5HID - chains A and B; structure by X-ray diffraction, 2.50 A resolution.

Chain A (and B):
Protein: Serine/threonine-protein kinase B-raf
Organism: Homo sapiens
Notes: EC 2.7.11.1; chain B of this document is another copy of the same molecule, construct and numbering; everything in this record applies to it too
UniProtKB: P15056 (BRAF_HUMAN); numbering as in UniProt; present here: 444-485, 491-723
Amino-acid sequence (283 residues; row label = number of the first residue in the row; note: 5 numbers in that range are skipped by the numbering (no residue carries them; nothing is unmodelled there)):
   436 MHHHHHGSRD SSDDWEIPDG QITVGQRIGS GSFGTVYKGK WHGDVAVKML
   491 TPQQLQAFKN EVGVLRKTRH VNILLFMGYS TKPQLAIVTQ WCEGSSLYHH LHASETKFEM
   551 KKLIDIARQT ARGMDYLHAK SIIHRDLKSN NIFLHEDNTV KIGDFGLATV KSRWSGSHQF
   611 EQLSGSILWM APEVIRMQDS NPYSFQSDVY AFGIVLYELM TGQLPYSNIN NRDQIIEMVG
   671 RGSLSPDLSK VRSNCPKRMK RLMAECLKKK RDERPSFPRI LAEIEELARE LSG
Disordered / not traced: 436-448, 599-610, 723 (chain B: 436-448, 723)
Differences from the reference sequence: initiating methionine (436); expression tag (437-443); engineered mutation A543 (Ile in P15056), S544 (Ile in P15056), K551 (Ile in P15056), R562 (Gln in P15056), N588 (Leu in P15056), S630 (Lys in P15056), E667 (Phe in P15056), S673 (Tyr in P15056), R688 (Ala in P15056), S706 (Leu in P15056), R709 (Gln in P15056), E713 (Ser in P15056), E716 (Leu in P15056), E720 (Ser in P15056), S722 (Pro in P15056), G723 (Lys in P15056)
Residues lining bound ligands: B1E (3-(2-cyanopropan-2-yl)-N-{4-methyl-3-[(3-methyl-4-oxo-3,4-dihydroquinazolin-6-yl)amino]phenyl}benzamide): I463, V471, A481, V482, K483, E501, V504, L505, I513, L514, I527, T529, Q530, W531, C532, L567, I572, H574, F583, I592, G593, D594, F595
UniProt features mapped onto this chain:
  - active site: D576 (Proton acceptor)
  - binding site (ATP): I463 to V471, K483
  - modified residue: S446 (Phosphoserine), S447 (Phosphoserine), R671 (Omega-N-methylarginine)
  - cross-link: K578 (Glycyl lysine isopeptide (Lys-Gly) (interchain with G-Cter in ubiquitin))
  - natural variant: R462 (R462I: In CRC), I463 (I463S: In CRC), G464 (G464E: In CRC; G464V: In a colorectal cancer cell line), G466 (G466A: In melanoma; G466E: In melanoma; G466V: In LNCR), S467 (S467A: In CFC1), F468 (F468S: In CFC1), G469 (G469A: In NHL; G469E: In CFC1 and colon cancer; G469R: In NHL; G469V: In a colorectal adenocarcinoma sample), L485 (L485F: In CFC1), K499 (K499E: In CFC1; K499N: In CFC1), E501 (E501G: In CFC1; E501K: In CFC1), L525 (L525P: In CFC1), W531 (W531C: In NS7), 12 further natural variant entries in UniProt
  - mutagenesis: K483 (K483S: Reduces kinase activity with MAP2K1), R509 (R509H: Loss of MAP2K1-mediated-BRAF-KSR1 dimerization), K578 (K578R: Blocks EGF-induced ubiquitination and ERK activation), I666 (I666R: No effect on MAP2K1-mediated-BRAF-KSR1 dimerization, however loss of BRAF-mediated phosphorylation of MAP2K1), R671 (R671K: Increased kinase activity and stability in response to EGF treatment)

Interface between chain A and chain B:
Contacting residue pairs - 58 pairs, chain A then chain B:
  D449(A) - K570(B)  hydrogen bond (backbone-side chain)
  W450(A) - R506(B)
  W450(A) - K507(B)
  W450(A) - T508(B)
  W450(A) - R509(B)
  W450(A) - Y566(B)
  W450(A) - K570(B)
  K475(A) - R562(B)
  K475(A) - E715(B)  salt bridge
  K475(A) - R719(B)
  H477(A) - H510(B)  hydrogen bond (backbone-side chain)
  H477(A) - R562(B)
  H477(A) - D565(B)  salt bridge
  H477(A) - Y566(B)
  H477(A) - A569(B)
  G478(A) - R562(B)
  G478(A) - E715(B)
  D479(A) - R562(B)  salt bridge
  L505(A) - R509(B)
  R506(A) - W450(B)
  R506(A) - R509(B)  hydrogen bond (backbone-side chain)
  K507(A) - W450(B)
  T508(A) - W450(B)
  T508(A) - R509(B)  hydrogen bond (backbone-side chain)
  R509(A) - W450(B)
  R509(A) - L505(B)
  R509(A) - R506(B)  hydrogen bond (side chain-backbone)
  R509(A) - T508(B)  hydrogen bond (side chain-backbone)
  R509(A) - R509(B)
  R509(A) - L515(B)
  R509(A) - F516(B)  hydrogen bond (side chain-backbone)
  R509(A) - M517(B)
  H510(A) - H477(B)  hydrogen bond (side chain-backbone)
  H510(A) - L515(B)
  H510(A) - M517(B)
  V511(A) - L515(B)
  L515(A) - R509(B)
  L515(A) - H510(B)
  L515(A) - V511(B)
  L515(A) - L515(B)  hydrophobic
  F516(A) - R509(B)  hydrogen bond (backbone-side chain)
  M517(A) - R509(B)
  M517(A) - H510(B)
  R562(A) - K475(B)
  R562(A) - H477(B)
  R562(A) - G478(B)
  R562(A) - D479(B)  salt bridge
  D565(A) - H477(B)  salt bridge
  Y566(A) - W450(B)
  Y566(A) - H477(B)
  A569(A) - H477(B)
  K570(A) - D449(B)  hydrogen bond (side chain-backbone)
  K570(A) - W450(B)
  E586(A) - T589(B)  hydrogen bond
  T589(A) - E586(B)  hydrogen bond
  E715(A) - K475(B)  salt bridge
  E715(A) - G478(B)
  R719(A) - K475(B)
Interface residues without a listed pair, chain A (28 interface residues in all): W476, Q530, L711
Interface residues without a listed pair, chain B (28 interface residues in all): W476, Q530, L711

In short:
The chain A/chain B interface involves 28 residues from each chain, with 12 hydrogen bonds and 6 salt bridges.
Polar pairs include K475(A)-E715(B), H477(A)-D565(B) and D479(A)-R562(B). Chain A binds compound B1E.
Both chains are Serine/threonine-protein kinase B-raf (Homo sapiens). Entry 5HID (BRAF Kinase domain b3aC loop
deletion mutant in complex with AZ628) was determined by X-ray diffraction together with 5HI2, 5HIB, 5HIC and
5HIE from the same study.
